PDB entry 5BTD | X-ray diffraction, 2.50 A resolution | chains A and H of the 8 polymer chains in the assembly

# Chain A
Name: DNA gyrase subunit A
Source organism: Mycobacterium tuberculosis (strain ATCC 25618 / H37Rv)
Notes: EC 5.99.1.3; fragment: GyrA 2-500 with IGSG C-terminal tag
UniProt: P9WG47 (GYRA_MYCTU); residues 2-500 here = UniProt positions 2-500
Sequence (503 residues; numbered 2 to 504; the number before each row is that of its first residue):
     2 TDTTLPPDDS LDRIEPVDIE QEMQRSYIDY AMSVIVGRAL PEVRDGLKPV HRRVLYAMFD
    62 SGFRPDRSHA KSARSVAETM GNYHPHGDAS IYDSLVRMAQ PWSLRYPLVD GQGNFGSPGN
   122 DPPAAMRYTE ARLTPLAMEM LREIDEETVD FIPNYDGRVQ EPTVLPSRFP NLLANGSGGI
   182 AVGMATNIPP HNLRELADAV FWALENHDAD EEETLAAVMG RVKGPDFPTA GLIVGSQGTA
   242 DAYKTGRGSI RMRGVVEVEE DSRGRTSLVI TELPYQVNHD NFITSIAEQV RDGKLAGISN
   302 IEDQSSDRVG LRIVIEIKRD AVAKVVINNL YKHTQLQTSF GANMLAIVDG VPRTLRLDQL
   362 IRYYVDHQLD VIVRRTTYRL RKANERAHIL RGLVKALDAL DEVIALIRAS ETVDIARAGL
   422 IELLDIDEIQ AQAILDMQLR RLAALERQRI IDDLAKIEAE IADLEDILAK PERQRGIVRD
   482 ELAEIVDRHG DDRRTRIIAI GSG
Disordered / not traced: 2-14, 502-504
Differences from the reference sequence: expression tag (501-504)
Modified positions: Tyr-129 (O-phosphotyrosine; PTR)
Swiss-Prot annotation at these positions:
  - active site: Tyr-129 (O-(5'-phospho-DNA)-tyrosine intermediate)
  - modified residue: Thr-2 (N-acetylthreonine)
  - natural variant: Ala-90 (A90V: Confers ciprofloxacin resistance, in clinical isolate), Ser-91 (S91P: Confers ciprofloxacin resistance, in clinical isolate), Asp-94 (D94A: Confers ciprofloxacin resistance, in clinical isolate; D94G: Confers ciprofloxacin resistance, in clinical isolate; D94H: Confers ciprofloxacin resistance, in clinical isolate ...)
  - mutagenesis: Thr-80 (T80A: Slight resistance to fluoroquinolones. Hypersusceptibile, 2- to 14-fold higher sensitivity to fluoroquinolones, 2- to 8-fold more efficient in fluoroquinolone-induced DNA cleavage ...), Gly-88 (G88A: Confers fluoroquinolone resistance, IC(50) is 2- to 26-fold higher than wild-type ...), Ala-90 to Asp-94 (80-fold increased resistance to fluoroquinolones, 32- to 64-fold reduction in fluoroquinolone-induced DNA cleavage), Ala-90 (A90G: 4- to 16-fold more efficient in fluoroquinolone-induced DNA cleavage alone ...), Asp-94 (D94G/H: 25- 45-fold increased resistance to fluoroquinolones, 4- to 8-fold reduction in fluoroquinolone-induced DNA cleavage ...)

# Chain H
Molecule: DNA substrate 24-mer GGTCATGAATGACTATGCACGTAA
Source organism: synthetic construct
Sequence (24 nucleotides; row label = number of the first residue in the row):
     1 GGTCATGAAT GACTATGCAC GTAA
Disordered / not traced: 1-2, 24

# Interface between chain A and chain H
Residue-residue contacts - 15 pairs, chain A then chain H:
  Tyr-28(A) with DC18(H), hydrogen bond to the phosphate
  Ala-126(A) with DA12(H), phosphate contact
  Arg-128(A) with DT10(H), salt bridge to the phosphate
  Tyr-129(A) with DG11(H), sugar contact
  Ile-181(A) with DC18(H), base contact; DA19(H), base contact
  Ala-182(A) with DC18(H), sugar contact; DA19(H), sugar contact
  Val-183(A) with DC18(H), phosphate contact
  Gly-184(A) with DC18(H), phosphate contact; DA19(H), hydrogen bond to the phosphate
  Met-185(A) with DA19(H), sugar contact
  Ala-186(A) with DA19(H), sugar contact
  Arg-248(A) with DG21(H), salt bridge to the phosphate
  Lys-333(A) with DA23(H), phosphate contact
Interface residues without a listed pair, chain A (17 interface residues in all): Tyr-31, Pro-124, Ser-250, Ser-340, Gly-342
Interface residues without a listed pair, chain H (10 interface residues in all): DG17, DC20, DT22

# Summary
17 residues of chain A and 10 residues of chain H are in contact; the contacts include 2 hydrogen bonds and 2
salt bridges. Polar pairs include Tyr-28(A)/DC18(H), Gly-184(A)/DA19(H) and Arg-128(A)/DT10(H). UniProt lists
active-site residue Tyr-129(A) and 7 mutagenesis sites on chain A.
Here chain A is DNA gyrase subunit A (Mycobacterium tuberculosis (strain ATCC 25618 / H37Rv)) and chain H is
DNA substrate 24-mer GGTCATGAATGACTATGCACGTAA (synthetic construct). Entry 5BTD (Crystal structure of a
topoisomerase II complex) was determined by X-ray diffraction, deposited together with 5BS8, 5BTA, 5BTC, 5BTF,
5BTG, 5BTI, 5BTL and 5BTN.
